Entry 6PMJ (electron microscopy, 3.91 A resolution); this record covers chains F and 2 of the 9 polymer chains in the assembly.

# Chain F
Protein: RNA polymerase sigma factor FliA
Organism: Escherichia coli (strain K12)
Reference sequence: P0AEM6 (FLIA_ECOLI); numbering as in UniProt (aligned over 1-239)
Chain sequence (247 residues; numbered 1 to 247; the number before each row is that of its first residue):
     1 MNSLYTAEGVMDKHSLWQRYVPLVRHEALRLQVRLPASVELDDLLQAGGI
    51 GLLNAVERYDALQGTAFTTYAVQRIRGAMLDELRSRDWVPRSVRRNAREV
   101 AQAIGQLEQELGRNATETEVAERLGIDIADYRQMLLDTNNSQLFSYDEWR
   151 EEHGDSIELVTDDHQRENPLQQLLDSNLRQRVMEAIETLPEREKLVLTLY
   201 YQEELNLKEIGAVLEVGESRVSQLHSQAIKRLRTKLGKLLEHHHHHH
Unresolved in the structure: 1, 241-247
Construct notes: expression tag (240-247)
Swiss-Prot annotation at these positions:
  - DNA-binding region: Leu207 to Ser226 (H-T-H motif)
  - motif: Asp43 to Gln46 (Interaction with polymerase core subunit RpoC)
What the authors report for this chain:
  - mutagenesis - K208A/R220A: decreased catalytic activity

# Chain 2
Molecule: Synthetic template strand DNA
Sequence (54 nucleotides; row label = number of the first residue in the row):
     1 CGCCGCAAACAAGTTGTAGAGCTTATCGGCAAGGAGGAAGGAAACTTTAT
    51 TGCT

# Chain F / chain 2 interface
Contacting residue pairs (32):
  Val33(F) - DT23(2)  base contact
  Val33(F) - DT24(2)  base contact
  Arg34(F) - DT24(2)  hydrogen bond to the base
  Arg34(F) - DA25(2)  hydrogen bond to the phosphate
  Arg34(F) - DT26(2)  hydrogen bond to the sugar
  Leu35(F) - DA25(2)  base contact
  Leu35(F) - DT26(2)  base contact
  Leu80(F) - DC27(2)  base contact
  Leu83(F) - DT26(2)  base contact
  Arg84(F) - DT26(2)  sugar contact
  Arg84(F) - DC27(2)  hydrogen bond to the phosphate
  Asp87(F) - DT26(2)  hydrogen bond to the base
  Arg94(F) - DT26(2)  hydrogen bond to the base
  Arg95(F) - DC27(2)  salt bridge to the phosphate
  Arg95(F) - DG28(2)  salt bridge to the phosphate
  Arg98(F) - DT26(2)  salt bridge to the phosphate
  Gln142(F) - DC22(2)  base contact
  Leu143(F) - DG21(2)  base contact
  Leu143(F) - DC22(2)  base contact
  Glu148(F) - DA20(2)  hydrogen bond to the base
  Trp149(F) - DA18(2)  hydrogen bond to the base
  Trp149(F) - DG19(2)  hydrogen bond to the base
  Arg150(F) - DA18(2)  base contact
  Arg150(F) - DG19(2)  base contact
  Arg150(F) - DA20(2)  hydrogen bond to the base
  Glu151(F) - DT17(2)  hydrogen bond to the base
  Glu151(F) - DA18(2)  base contact
  Gly154(F) - DT17(2)  base contact
  Lys208(F) - DC45(2)  salt bridge to the phosphate
  Lys208(F) - DT46(2)  salt bridge to the phosphate
  Glu218(F) - DT46(2)  phosphate contact
  Glu218(F) - DT47(2)  phosphate contact
Other interface residues (no listed pair), chain F (22 interface residues in all): Gly77, Arg91, Asp155
Other interface residues (no listed pair), chain 2 (17 interface residues in all): DG29, DC30

# Overview
22 residues of chain F and 17 residues of chain 2 are in contact; the contacts include 11 hydrogen bonds and 5
salt bridges. Polar pairs include Arg34(F)-DT24(2), Asp87(F)-DT26(2) and Arg94(F)-DT26(2). The paper reports
that K208A/R220A of chain F reduce catalytic activity.
Chain F is RNA polymerase sigma factor FliA (Escherichia coli (strain K12)) and chain 2 is Synthetic template
strand DNA; the structure, Sigm28-transcription initiation complex with specific promoter at the state 2, was
determined by electron microscopy together with 6PMI from the same study.
